PDB entry 5JXG | X-ray diffraction, 1.80 A resolution | chain A

== Chain A ==
Protein: Furin
From: Homo sapiens
Notes: EC 3.4.21.75
UniProt: P09958 (FURIN_HUMAN); numbering as in UniProt (aligned over 108-574)
Chain sequence (482 residues; row label = number of the first residue in the row):
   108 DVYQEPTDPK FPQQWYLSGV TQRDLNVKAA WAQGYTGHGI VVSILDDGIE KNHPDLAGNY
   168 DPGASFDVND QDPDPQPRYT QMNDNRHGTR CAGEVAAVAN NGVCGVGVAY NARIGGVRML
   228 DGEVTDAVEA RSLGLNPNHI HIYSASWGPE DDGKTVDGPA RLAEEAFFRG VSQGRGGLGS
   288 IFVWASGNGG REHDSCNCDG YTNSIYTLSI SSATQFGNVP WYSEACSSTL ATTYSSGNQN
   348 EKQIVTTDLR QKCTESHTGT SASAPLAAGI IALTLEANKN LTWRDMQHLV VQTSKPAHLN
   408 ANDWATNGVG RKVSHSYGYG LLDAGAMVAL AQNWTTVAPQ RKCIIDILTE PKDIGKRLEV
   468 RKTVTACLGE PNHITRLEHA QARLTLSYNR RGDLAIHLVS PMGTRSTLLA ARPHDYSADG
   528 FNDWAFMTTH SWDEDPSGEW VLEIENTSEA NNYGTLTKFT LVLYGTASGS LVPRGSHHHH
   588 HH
Disordered / not traced: 108, 582-589
Differences from the reference sequence: expression tag (575-589)
Curated features (UniProtKB/Swiss-Prot):
  - motif: Arg-498 to Asp-500 (Cell attachment site)
  - active site (Charge relay system): Asp-153, His-194, Ser-368
  - binding site (Ca(2+)): Asp-115, Asp-162, Asp-174, Asp-179, Asp-181, Val-205, Asn-208, Val-210, Gly-212, Asp-258, Asp-301, Glu-331
  - binding site (substrate): Asp-154, Asp-191, Asn-192, Glu-236, Ser-253 to Asp-258, Asp-264, Ala-292 to Asn-295, Asp-306, Tyr-308, Ser-368
  - glycosylation (N-linked (GlcNAc...) asparagine): Asn-387, Asn-440, Asn-553
  - natural variant: Trp-547 (W547R: In cell line LoVo)
  - mutagenesis: Asp-153 (D153N: Loss of catalytic activity and propeptide first cleavage. Abnormal accumulation in the early secretory pathway)
Disulfides: Cys-211/Cys-360, Cys-303/Cys-333, Cys-450/Cys-474
Bound ions: Ca2+ site 1: Asp-115, Asp-162, Val-205, Asn-208, Val-210, Gly-212; Ca2+ site 2: Asp-174, Asp-179, Asp-181; Ca2+ site 3: Asp-258, Asp-301, Glu-331; Na+ site 1: Asp-264, Gly-265; Na+ site 2 near Asp-264 (its only coordinating residue here); Na+ site 3: Ser-279, Gly-284; Na+ site 4: Thr-309, Ser-311, Thr-314, Ser-316; Na+ site 5 near Thr-413 (its only coordinating residue here); Na+ site 6 near Ser-544 (its only coordinating residue here); Na+ site 7 near Glu-546 (its only coordinating residue here)
Reported in the primary citation:
  - catalytic residues: His-194, Asn-295, Ser-368
  - conformationally variable residues (loop rearrangement, side-chain flip): His-194, Ser-253 to Pro-256, Asn-295, Thr-309, Ser-316, Ser-368
  - contacts within the chain: Thr-309/Ser-316 (hydrogen bond)
  - Na+ coordination: Thr-309, Ser-311, Thr-314, Ser-316
  - Ca2+ coordination: Asp-258, Asp-301, Glu-331

== Summary ==
Asp-115, Asp-162, Val-205, Asn-208, Val-210 and Gly-212 coordinate Ca2+ site 1. The Ca2+ site 2 is built by
Asp-174, Asp-179 and Asp-181. From UniProt: 3 active-site residues, 12 Ca2+-binding residues, 18
substrate-binding residues and one mutagenesis site. The paper reports catalytic residues His-194, Asn-295 and
Ser-368; Na+ coordination by Thr-309, Ser-311 and Thr-314 among others.
Chain A is Furin (Homo sapiens); the structure, Structure of the unliganded form of the proprotein convertase
furin, was determined by X-ray diffraction together with 5JXH, 5JXI and 5JXJ from the same study.
